Entry 8FIX (electron microscopy, 3.90 A resolution); this record covers chains D and E of the 8 polymer chains in the assembly.

[Chain D]
Protein: DNA-directed RNA polymerase subunit beta'
From: Escherichia coli K-12
Notes: EC 2.7.7.6
Reference sequence: P0A8T7 (RPOC_ECOLI); residue numbers follow UniProt; this construct covers 1-1407
Chain sequence (1407 residues; each row starts with the number of its first residue):
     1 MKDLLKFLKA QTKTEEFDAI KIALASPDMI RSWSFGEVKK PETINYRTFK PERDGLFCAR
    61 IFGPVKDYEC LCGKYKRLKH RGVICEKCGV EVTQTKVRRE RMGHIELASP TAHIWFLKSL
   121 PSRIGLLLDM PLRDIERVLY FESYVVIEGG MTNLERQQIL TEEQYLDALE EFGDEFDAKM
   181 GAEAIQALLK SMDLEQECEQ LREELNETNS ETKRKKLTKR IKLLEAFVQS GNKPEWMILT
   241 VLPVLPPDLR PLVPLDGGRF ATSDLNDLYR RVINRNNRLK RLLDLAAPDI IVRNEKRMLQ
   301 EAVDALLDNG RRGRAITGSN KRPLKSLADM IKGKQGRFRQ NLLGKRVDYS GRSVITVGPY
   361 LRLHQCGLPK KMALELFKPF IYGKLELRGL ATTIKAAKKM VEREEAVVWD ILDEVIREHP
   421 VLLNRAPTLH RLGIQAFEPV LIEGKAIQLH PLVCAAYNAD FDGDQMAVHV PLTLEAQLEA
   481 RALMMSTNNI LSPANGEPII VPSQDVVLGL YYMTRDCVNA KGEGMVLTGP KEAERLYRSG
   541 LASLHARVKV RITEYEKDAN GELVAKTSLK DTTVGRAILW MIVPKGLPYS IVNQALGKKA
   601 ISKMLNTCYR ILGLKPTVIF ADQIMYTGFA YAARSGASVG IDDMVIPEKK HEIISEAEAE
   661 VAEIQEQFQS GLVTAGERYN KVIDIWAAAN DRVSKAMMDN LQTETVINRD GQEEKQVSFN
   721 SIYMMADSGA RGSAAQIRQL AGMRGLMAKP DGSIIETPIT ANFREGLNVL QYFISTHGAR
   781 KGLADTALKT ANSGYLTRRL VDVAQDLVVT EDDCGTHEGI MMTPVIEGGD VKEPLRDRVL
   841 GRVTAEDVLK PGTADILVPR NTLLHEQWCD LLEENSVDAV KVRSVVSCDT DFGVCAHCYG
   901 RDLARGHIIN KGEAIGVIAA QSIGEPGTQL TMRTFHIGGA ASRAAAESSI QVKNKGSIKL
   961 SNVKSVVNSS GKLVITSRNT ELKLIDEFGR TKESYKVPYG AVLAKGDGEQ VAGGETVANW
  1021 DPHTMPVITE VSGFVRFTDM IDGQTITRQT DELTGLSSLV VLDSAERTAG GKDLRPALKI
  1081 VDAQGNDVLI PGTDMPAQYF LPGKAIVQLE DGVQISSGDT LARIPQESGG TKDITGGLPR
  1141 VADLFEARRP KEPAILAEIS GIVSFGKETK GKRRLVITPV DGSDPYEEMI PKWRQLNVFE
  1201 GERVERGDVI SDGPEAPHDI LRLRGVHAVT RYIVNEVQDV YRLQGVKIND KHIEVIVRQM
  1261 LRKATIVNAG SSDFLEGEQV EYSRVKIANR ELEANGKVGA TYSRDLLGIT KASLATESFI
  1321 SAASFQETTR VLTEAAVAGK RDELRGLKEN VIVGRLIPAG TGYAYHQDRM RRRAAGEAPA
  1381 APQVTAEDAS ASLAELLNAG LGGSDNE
Disordered / not traced: 1-15, 936-947, 1125-1134, 1374-1407
Bound ions: Zn2+ site 1: C72, C85, C88; Mg2+: D460, D464; Zn2+ site 2: C814, C888, C895, C898
UniProt features mapped onto this chain:
  - binding site (Zn(2+)): C70, C72, C85, C88, C814, C888, C895, C898
  - binding site (Mg(2+)): D460, D462, D464
  - modified residue: K983 (N6-acetyllysine)

[Chain E]
Protein: DNA-directed RNA polymerase subunit omega
From: Escherichia coli K-12
Notes: EC 2.7.7.6
Reference sequence: P0A800 (RPOZ_ECOLI); residues 1-91 here = UniProt positions 1-91
Chain sequence (91 residues; numbered 1 to 91; the number before each row is that of its first residue):
     1 MARVTVQDAV EKIGNRFDLV LVAARRARQM QVGGKDPLVP EENDKTTVIA LREIEEGLIN
    61 NQILDVRERQ EQQEQEAAEL QAVTAIAEGR R
Disordered / not traced: 1, 75-91

[How chain D and chain E interact]
Residue-residue contacts (30):
  H364(D) with V4(E)
  E418(D) with K45(E), hydrogen bond (backbone-side chain)
  H419(D) with K45(E)
  P420(D) with K45(E)
  L474(D) with A27(E), hydrophobic; T47(E)
  E475(D) with R28(E), salt bridge
  L478(D) with V20(E), hydrophobic; A23(E), hydrophobic; A24(E); T47(E)
  R481(D) with R3(E); K45(E); T47(E)
  M485(D) with R3(E)
  T487(D) with V4(E), hydrogen bond (side chain-backbone); T5(E)
  N488(D) with T5(E)
  L614(D) with Q7(E)
  K615(D) with V4(E); T5(E), hydrogen bond
  R905(D) with R16(E)
  H907(D) with R16(E), hydrogen bond
  N910(D) with N15(E); R16(E), hydrogen bond; F17(E)
  E913(D) with F17(E)
  G1360(D) with F17(E)
  T1361(D) with F17(E); L21(E)
Interface residues without a listed pair, chain D (24 interface residues in all): T473, Q477, E479, A482, D902
Interface residues without a listed pair, chain E (19 interface residues in all): V6, Q31, N43, L51

[In short]
Chain D and chain E form an interface of 24 and 19 residues respectively, with 5 hydrogen bonds and 1 salt
bridge. Polar contacts include E475(D)-R28(E), E418(D)-K45(E) and T487(D)-V4(E). Curated annotation (UniProt)
lists 8 Zn2+-binding residues and 3 Mg2+-binding residues on chain D.
Chain D is DNA-directed RNA polymerase subunit beta' and chain E is DNA-directed RNA polymerase subunit omega,
both from Escherichia coli K-12; the structure, Cryo-EM structure of E. coli RNA polymerase backtracked
elongation complex harboring a terminal mismatch, was determined by electron microscopy (same publication as
8FIY).
